PDB entry 8HEE | electron microscopy, 3.20 A resolution | chains L and N of the 15 polymer chains in the assembly

[Chain L (and N)]
Protein: VP3 of capsid protein
Organism: Foot-and-mouth disease virus
Notes: chain N of this document is another copy of the same molecule, construct and numbering; everything in this record applies to it too
Chain sequence (221 residues; row label = number of the first residue in the row):
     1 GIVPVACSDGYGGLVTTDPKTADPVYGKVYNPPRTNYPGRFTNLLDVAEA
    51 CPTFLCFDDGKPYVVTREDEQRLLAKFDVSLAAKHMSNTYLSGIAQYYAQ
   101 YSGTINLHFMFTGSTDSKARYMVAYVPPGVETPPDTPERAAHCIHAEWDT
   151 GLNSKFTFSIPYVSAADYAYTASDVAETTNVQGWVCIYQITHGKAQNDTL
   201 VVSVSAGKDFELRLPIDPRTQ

[Chain L / chain N interface]
Pairs across the interface (6; chain L residue first):
  Gly1(L) with Thr21(N), hydrogen bond (backbone-side chain); Ala22(N), hydrogen bond (backbone-backbone); Asp23(N)
  Ile2(L) with Asp23(N)
  Ser8(L) with Ile2(N)
  Tyr11(L) with Ile2(N), hydrophobic
Also at the interface, not in a pair above, chain L (5 interface residues in all): Lys20
Also at the interface, not in a pair above, chain N (6 interface residues in all): Pro4, Lys20

[In short]
5 residues of chain L face 6 of chain N across their interface; the contacts include 2 hydrogen bonds. Polar
contacts include Gly1(L)-Thr21(N) and Gly1(L)-Ala22(N).
Both chains are VP3 of capsid protein (Foot-and-mouth disease virus). Entry 8HEE (Pentamer of FMDV
(A/TUR/14/98)) was determined by electron microscopy (same publication as 8HBI, 8HEG, 8HBG and 8HBJ).
